PDB entry 3IZO | electron microscopy, 3.60 A resolution | chains A and E of the 8 polymer chains in the assembly

== Chain A (and E) ==
Protein: Penton protein
From: Human adenovirus 5
Notes: chain E of this document is another copy of the same molecule, construct and numbering; everything in this record applies to it too
UniProtKB: P12538 (PEN3_ADE05); residues 1-571 here = UniProt positions 1-571
Sequence (571 residues; row label = number of the first residue in the row):
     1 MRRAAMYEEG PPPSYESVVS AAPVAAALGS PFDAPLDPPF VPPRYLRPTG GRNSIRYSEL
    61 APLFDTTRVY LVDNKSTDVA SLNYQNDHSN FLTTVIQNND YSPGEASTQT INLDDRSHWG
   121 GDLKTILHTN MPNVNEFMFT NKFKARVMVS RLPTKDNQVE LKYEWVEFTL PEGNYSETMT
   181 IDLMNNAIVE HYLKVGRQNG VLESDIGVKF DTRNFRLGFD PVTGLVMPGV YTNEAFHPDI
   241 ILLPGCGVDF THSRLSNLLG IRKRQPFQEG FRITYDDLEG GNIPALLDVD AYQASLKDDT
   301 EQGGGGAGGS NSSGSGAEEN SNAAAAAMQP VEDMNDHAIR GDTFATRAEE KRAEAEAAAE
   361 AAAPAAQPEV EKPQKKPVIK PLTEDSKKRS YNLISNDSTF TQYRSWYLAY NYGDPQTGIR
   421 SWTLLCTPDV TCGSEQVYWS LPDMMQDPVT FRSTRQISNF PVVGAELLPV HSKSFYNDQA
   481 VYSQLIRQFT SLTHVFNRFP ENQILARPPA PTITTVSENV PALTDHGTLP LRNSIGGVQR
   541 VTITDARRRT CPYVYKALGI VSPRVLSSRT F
Unresolved in the structure: 1-36, 297-374, 570-571
Swiss-Prot annotation at these positions:
  - motif: R340 to D342 (Cell attachment site)

== Interface between chain A and chain E ==
Residue-residue contacts (153; chain A residue first):
  R44(A) with R116(E)
  L46(A) with R569(E)
  R47(A) with S567(E), hydrogen bond; S568(E), hydrogen bond (side chain-backbone); R569(E), hydrogen bond (backbone-backbone)
  I55(A) with V449(E), hydrophobic
  Y57(A) with V449(E); T450(E); R452(E)
  L60(A) with T450(E); F451(E); R452(E)
  L63(A) with Q446(E); D447(E); P530(E), hydrophobic
  F64(A) with H118(E); R569(E)
  D65(A) with H118(E), salt bridge; P530(E); L566(E); S567(E), hydrogen bond
  T66(A) with T528(E); L529(E); P530(E); L566(E)
  T67(A) with V449(E)
  R68(A) with P448(E); V463(E), hydrogen bond (side chain-backbone); G464(E); A465(E); H526(E); G527(E), hydrogen bond (side chain-backbone); L529(E)
  V69(A) with V449(E), hydrophobic
  Y70(A) with F451(E), hydrophobic; V462(E), hydrogen bond (side chain-backbone); V463(E), hydrogen bond (side chain-backbone); G464(E), hydrogen bond (side chain-backbone); A465(E)
  V72(A) with Y438(E)
  N74(A) with E435(E); A546(E)
  S76(A) with F267(E)
  N83(A) with F267(E)
  Y84(A) with Q268(E)
  Q85(A) with Q265(E), hydrogen bond (backbone-side chain)
  N86(A) with F267(E)
  D87(A) with K263(E); R264(E); Q265(E); P266(E); F267(E); L424(E)
  H88(A) with F267(E)
  F91(A) with F267(E), hydrophobic
  V95(A) with T450(E)
  I96(A) with T450(E), hydrogen bond (backbone-side chain)
  Q97(A) with Y438(E); T450(E); F451(E); R548(E)
  N98(A) with T450(E); R452(E)
  N99(A) with F451(E); N459(E), hydrogen bond (side chain-backbone); F460(E)
  I111(A) with V449(E), hydrophobic
  K124(A) with D525(E), salt bridge
  I126(A) with Q436(E); L467(E), hydrophobic
  H128(A) with D429(E), salt bridge; S434(E)
  N130(A) with R262(E); C426(E), hydrogen bond; T427(E), hydrogen bond (backbone-backbone); D429(E)
  M131(A) with T427(E), hydrogen bond (backbone-side chain)
  P132(A) with L425(E); C426(E), hydrophobic; T427(E)
  E136(A) with R420(E), salt bridge
  P171(A) with Y407(E); N411(E)
  E172(A) with Y407(E), hydrogen bond (backbone-side chain); Y410(E); N411(E); L425(E)
  G173(A) with L425(E)
  N174(A) with F236(E)
  Y175(A) with T427(E); P428(E)
  S176(A) with T512(E); I513(E)
  M179(A) with T512(E)
  L183(A) with F236(E), hydrophobic
  N186(A) with L217(E)
  E190(A) with R216(E); L217(E)
  L193(A) with D220(E); P221(E)
  K194(A) with P221(E)
  R197(A) with D220(E), salt bridge
  Q198(A) with V222(E)
  K473(A) with K473(E); S474(E), hydrogen bond (side chain-backbone)
  F475(A) with S474(E); F475(E); Y476(E), hydrophobic; I513(E), hydrophobic
  N477(A) with Y476(E), hydrogen bond
  Q479(A) with D478(E); Q479(E)
  S483(A) with D478(E), hydrogen bond
  I486(A) with Y482(E), hydrophobic
  R487(A) with E234(E), salt bridge
  T490(A) with N233(E), hydrogen bond (backbone-side chain); V481(E); Y482(E)
  S491(A) with N233(E)
  L492(A) with V230(E), hydrophobic; N233(E); Q503(E)
  T493(A) with P228(E); V230(E), hydrogen bond (side chain-backbone); T232(E)
  V495(A) with T232(E)
  F496(A) with E234(E)
  R507(A) with E234(E), salt bridge
  T514(A) with Y476(E), hydrogen bond
  V516(A) with I513(E), hydrophobic
  E518(A) with S472(E); K473(E); S474(E), hydrogen bond (side chain-backbone)
  N519(A) with T427(E), hydrogen bond; D429(E); S472(E), hydrogen bond (backbone-side chain)
  P521(A) with L467(E), hydrophobic
  P552(A) with R264(E); L424(E)
  Y553(A) with L425(E); C426(E), hydrophobic
  V554(A) with R262(E), hydrogen bond (backbone-side chain)
  Y555(A) with N257(E), hydrogen bond; R262(E); C432(E), hydrogen bond (side chain-backbone); G433(E); S434(E)
  K556(A) with S434(E), hydrogen bond (side chain-backbone); E435(E); Q436(E); L467(E)
  L558(A) with Q436(E)
  I560(A) with A465(E)
Other interface residues (no listed pair), chain A (88 interface residues in all): Y45, P48, T49, N53, D73, T77, D100, T129, L170, A480, R498
Other interface residues (no listed pair), chain E (84 interface residues in all): G218, F219, Y231, A235, H237, Y412, T431, E466, H471

== Summary ==
88 residues of chain A face 84 of chain E across their interface, with 29 hydrogen bonds and 7 salt bridges.
Polar pairs include D65(A)-H118(E), K124(A)-D525(E) and H128(A)-D429(E).
Chain A and chain E are both Penton protein (Human adenovirus 5); the structure, Model of the fiber tail and
its interactions with the penton base of human adenovirus by ..., was determined by electron microscopy.
